PDB entry 8GIP | X-ray diffraction, 2.70 A resolution | chains C and J of the 6 polymer chains in the assembly

Chain C:
Protein: Cyclic GMP-AMP synthase
Source organism: Mus musculus
Notes: EC 2.7.7.86; fragment: catalytic domain, residues 147-507
UniProtKB: Q8C6L5 (CGAS_MOUSE); residue numbers follow UniProt; this construct covers 147-507
Amino-acid sequence (364 residues; numbered 144 to 507; the number before each row is that of its first residue):
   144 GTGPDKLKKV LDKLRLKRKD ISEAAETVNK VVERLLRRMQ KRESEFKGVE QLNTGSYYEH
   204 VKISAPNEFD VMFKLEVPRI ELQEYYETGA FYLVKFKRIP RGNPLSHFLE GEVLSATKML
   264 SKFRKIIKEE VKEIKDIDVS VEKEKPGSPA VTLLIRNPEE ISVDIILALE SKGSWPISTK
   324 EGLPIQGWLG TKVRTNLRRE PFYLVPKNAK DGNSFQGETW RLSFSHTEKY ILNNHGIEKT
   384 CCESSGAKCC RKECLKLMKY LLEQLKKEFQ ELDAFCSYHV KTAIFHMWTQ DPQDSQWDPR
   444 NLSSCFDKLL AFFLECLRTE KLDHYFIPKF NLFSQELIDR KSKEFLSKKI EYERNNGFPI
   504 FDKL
Not modelled in the structure: 144-147, 240-246, 252-255, 507
Construct notes: expression tag (144-146)
Bound ions: Mg2+: Glu-211, Asp-213 (together with ATP); Mn2+: Glu-211, Asp-213, Asp-307 (together with ATP); Zn2+: His-378, Cys-384, Cys-385, Cys-392
Small-molecule neighbours: ATP (adenosine-5'-triphosphate): Gly-198, Ser-199, Glu-202, Lys-205, Glu-211, Asp-213, Arg-364, Ser-368, Glu-371, Lys-402, Glu-406, Ser-420, Tyr-421, Lys-424, His-467
Reported in the primary citation:
  - mutagenesis - E211Q/D213N: abolished catalytic activity
  - specificity-determining residues: His-467 (proposed by the authors, not directly observed)
  - mutagenesis - R364A (33-fold), H467A: decreased catalytic activity on ATP/GTP
  - mutagenesis - H467A (2-fold): increased catalytic activity on GTP/GTP
  - specificity-determining residues: Ile-309, Arg-364
  - mutagenesis - R364A (10-fold): decreased catalytic activity on GTP/GTP
  - mutagenesis - R364A (4-fold): increased catalytic activity on ATP/ATP

Chain J:
Molecule: Palindromic DNA18
Sequence (18 nucleotides; numbered 1 to 18; the number before each row is that of its first residue):
     1 ATCTGTACAT GTACAGAT

Interface between chain C and chain J:
Pairs across the interface - 15 pairs, chain C then chain J:
  Lys-151(C) / DT2(J)  phosphate contact
  Arg-161(C) / DA7(J)  base contact
  Arg-161(C) / DC8(J)  hydrogen bond to the base
  Arg-161(C) / DA9(J)  sugar contact
  Ser-165(C) / DA9(J)  phosphate contact
  Ser-165(C) / DT10(J)  phosphate contact
  Ala-168(C) / DT10(J)  phosphate contact
  Ala-168(C) / DG11(J)  phosphate contact
  Asn-172(C) / DG11(J)  hydrogen bond to the phosphate
  Asn-196(C) / DT12(J)  hydrogen bond to the phosphate
  Tyr-200(C) / DT10(J)  hydrogen bond to the phosphate
  Tyr-200(C) / DG11(J)  hydrogen bond to the phosphate
  Tyr-201(C) / DG11(J)  phosphate contact
  Tyr-201(C) / DT12(J)  phosphate contact
  Lys-372(C) / DT12(J)  salt bridge to the phosphate
Other interface residues (no listed pair), chain C (10 interface residues in all): Ile-164

Summary:
The interface between chain C and chain J involves 10 residues on one side and 7 on the other, with 5 hydrogen
bonds and 1 salt bridge. Polar contacts include Arg-161(C)/DC8(J), Asn-172(C)/DG11(J) and Asn-196(C)/DT12(J).
The paper reports that R364A and H467A of chain C reduce catalytic activity on ATP/GTP; specificity
determinants His-467(C), Ile-309(C) and Arg-364(C).
Chain C is Cyclic GMP-AMP synthase (Mus musculus) and chain J is Palindromic DNA18; the structure, Structure
of Ternary Complex of mouse cGAS with dsDNA and Bound ATP: with 10mM Mg2+ and ..., was determined by X-ray
diffraction, deposited together with 7UUX, 7UXW, 7UYQ, 7UYZ, 7UZR, 7V0W and 14 further entries.
